7U6E - chains E and F of the 6 polymer chains in the assembly; structure by electron microscopy, 3.00 A resolution.

Chain E (and F):
Protein: Isoform Short of Insulin receptor
From: Homo sapiens
Notes: EC 2.7.10.1; fragment: ectodomain; chain F of this document is another copy of the same molecule, construct and numbering; everything in this record applies to it too
Reference sequence: P06213-2 (INSR-2_HUMAN); aligned to UniProt positions 28-924 over residues 1-897 (the alignment contains insertions or deletions, so no single offset holds)
Sequence (930 residues; numbered 1 to 930; the number before each row is that of its first residue):
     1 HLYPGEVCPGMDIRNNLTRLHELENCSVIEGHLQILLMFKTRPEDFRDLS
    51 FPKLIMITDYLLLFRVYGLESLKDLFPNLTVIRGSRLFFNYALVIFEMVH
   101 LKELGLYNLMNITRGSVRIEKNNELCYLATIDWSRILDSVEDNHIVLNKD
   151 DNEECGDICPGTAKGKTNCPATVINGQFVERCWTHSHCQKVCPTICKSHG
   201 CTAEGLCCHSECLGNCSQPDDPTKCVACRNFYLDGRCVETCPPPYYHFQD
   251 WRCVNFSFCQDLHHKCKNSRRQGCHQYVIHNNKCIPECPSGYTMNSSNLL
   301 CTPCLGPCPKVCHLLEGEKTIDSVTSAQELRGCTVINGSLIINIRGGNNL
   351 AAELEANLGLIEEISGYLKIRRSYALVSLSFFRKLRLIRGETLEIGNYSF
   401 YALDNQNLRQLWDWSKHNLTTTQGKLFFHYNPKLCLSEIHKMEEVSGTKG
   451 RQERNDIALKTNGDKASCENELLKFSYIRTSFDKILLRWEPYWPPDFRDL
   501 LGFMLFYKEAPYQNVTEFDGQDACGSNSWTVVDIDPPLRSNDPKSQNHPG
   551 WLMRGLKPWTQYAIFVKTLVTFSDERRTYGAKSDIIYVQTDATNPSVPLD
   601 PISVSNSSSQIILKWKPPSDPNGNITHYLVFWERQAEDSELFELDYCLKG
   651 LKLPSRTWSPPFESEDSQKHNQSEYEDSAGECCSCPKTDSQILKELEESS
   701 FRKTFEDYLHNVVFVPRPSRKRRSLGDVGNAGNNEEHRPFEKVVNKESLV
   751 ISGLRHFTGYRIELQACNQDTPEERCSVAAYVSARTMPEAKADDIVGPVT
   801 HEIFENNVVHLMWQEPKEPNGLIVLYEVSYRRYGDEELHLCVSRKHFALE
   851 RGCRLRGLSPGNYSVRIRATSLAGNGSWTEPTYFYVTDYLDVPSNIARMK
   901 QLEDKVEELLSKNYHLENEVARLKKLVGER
Unresolved in the structure: 161-168, 272-273, 595-930 (chain F: 1-309, 574-577, 593-689, 719-930)
Cystine bridges: Cys8-Cys26, Cys126-Cys155, Cys159-Cys182, Cys169-Cys188, Cys192-Cys201, Cys196-Cys207, Cys208-Cys216, Cys212-Cys225, Cys228-Cys237, Cys241-Cys253, Cys259-Cys284, Cys266-Cys274, Cys288-Cys301, Cys304-Cys308, Cys312-Cys333, Cys435-Cys468
Covalently attached groups: N-acetylglucosamine (NAG) linked to Asn25, Asn111, Asn255, Asn418
Construct notes: conflict His144 (Tyr171 in P06213-2), Thr421 (Ile448 in P06213-2), Lys465 (Gln492 in P06213-2), Ala731 (Pro777 in P06213-2), Gly732 (Thr778 in P06213-2), Asn733 (Ser779 in P06213-2), Asn734 (Pro780 in P06213-2); expression tag (898-930)

Interface between chain E and chain F:
Contacting residue pairs - 63 pairs, chain E then chain F:
  Arg14(E) with Val713(F), hydrogen bond (side chain-backbone)
  Leu36(E) with Val713(F), hydrophobic
  Leu37(E) with Val713(F), hydrophobic; Phe714(F), hydrophobic
  Phe64(E) with Leu709(F), hydrophobic
  Phe88(E) with Phe705(F), hydrophobic; Tyr708(F), hydrogen bond (backbone-side chain); Leu709(F), hydrophobic; Val712(F), hydrophobic
  Phe89(E) with Phe701(F), hydrophobic; Phe705(F), hydrophobic; Tyr708(F), hydrophobic
  Asn90(E) with Phe701(F)
  Tyr91(E) with Phe701(F)
  Val94(E) with Phe705(F), hydrophobic
  Phe96(E) with Phe705(F), hydrophobic; Glu706(F); Leu709(F), hydrophobic
  Glu97(E) with Glu706(F)
  Arg118(E) with Phe701(F); Arg702(F); Phe705(F)
  Glu120(E) with Arg702(F), salt bridge
  Lys121(E) with Glu706(F), salt bridge
  His144(E) with Glu698(F), salt bridge; Phe701(F); Arg702(F)
  Val146(E) with Arg702(F)
  Leu147(E) with Arg702(F)
  Asp322(E) with Tyr708(F)
  Thr325(E) with Tyr708(F)
  Arg345(E) with Glu697(F), salt bridge; Ser700(F); Phe701(F); Thr704(F)
  Gly346(E) with Glu697(F), hydrogen bond (backbone-side chain); Phe701(F)
  Arg372(E) with Phe572(F); Ser573(F), hydrogen bond (side chain-backbone)
  Tyr374(E) with Leu693(F); Lys694(F); Glu697(F)
  His429(E) with Lys460(F)
  Tyr430(E) with Lys460(F), hydrogen bond; Asp464(F), hydrogen bond; Lys465(F)
  Lys460(E) with Asp404(F), salt bridge; Tyr430(F)
  Lys465(E) with Gln406(F), hydrogen bond
  Met504(E) with Arg345(F)
  Asp522(E) with Arg345(F), salt bridge; Tyr374(F)
  Ala523(E) with Tyr374(F)
  Cys524(E) with Arg345(F); Gly346(F); Tyr374(F), hydrophobic; Ala523(F); Cys524(F), disulfide
  Val531(E) with Arg345(F)
  Asp533(E) with Asn343(F), hydrogen bond; Arg345(F), salt bridge; Arg372(F), salt bridge
  Leu569(E) with Arg372(F)
Also at the interface, not in a pair above, chain E (42 interface residues in all): Leu62, Ser326, Gly347, Gln406, Leu501, Gln521, Ser526, Asp535
Also at the interface, not in a pair above, chain F (35 interface residues in all): Gly347, Asn348, Arg371, Ala375, His710
Disulfides between the chains: Cys524(E)-Cys524(F)

In short:
The interface between chain E and chain F involves 42 residues on one side and 35 on the other; the contacts
include 1 disulfide bond, 8 hydrogen bonds and 8 salt bridges. Among the polar pairs are Glu120(E)-Arg702(F),
Lys121(E)-Glu706(F) and His144(E)-Glu698(F).
Both chains are Isoform Short of Insulin receptor (Homo sapiens). Entry 7U6E (Head region of insulin receptor
ectodomain (A-isoform) bound to the non-insulin agonist IM462) was determined by electron microscopy,
deposited together with 7U6D.
